8JYC - chains A and C of the 4 polymer chains in the assembly; structure by X-ray diffraction, 2.29 A resolution.

[Chain A]
Molecule: Butyrophilin subfamily 2 member A1
Source organism: Homo sapiens
UniProtKB: Q7KYR7 (BT2A1_HUMAN); numbering as in UniProt (aligned over 316-527)
Chain sequence (218 residues; each row starts with the number of its first residue):
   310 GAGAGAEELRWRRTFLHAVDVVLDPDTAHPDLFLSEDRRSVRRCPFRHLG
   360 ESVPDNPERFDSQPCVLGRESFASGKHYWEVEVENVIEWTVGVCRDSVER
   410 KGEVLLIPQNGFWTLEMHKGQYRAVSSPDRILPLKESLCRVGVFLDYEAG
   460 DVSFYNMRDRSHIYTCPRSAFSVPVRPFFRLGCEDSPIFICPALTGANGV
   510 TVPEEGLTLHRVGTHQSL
Not modelled in the structure: 310-321, 522-527
Construct notes: expression tag (310-315)
Small-molecule neighbours: dimethylallyl diphosphate (DMA): Gly508, Val509, Thr510, Val511
From the paper describing this entry:
  - mutagenesis - H471G/I472A/Y473A: decreased signaling in response to zoledronate
  - mutagenesis - R449A/R469A: decreased binding to Butyrophilin subfamily 2 member A1 (chain A)
  - mutagenesis - R449A/R469A: abolished signaling in response to zoledronate
  - mutagenesis - D455G/E457R: decreased signaling in response to HMBPP

[Chain C]
Molecule: Butyrophilin subfamily 3 member A1
Source organism: Homo sapiens
UniProtKB: O00481 (BT3A1_HUMAN); residues 298-483 here correspond to UniProt positions 328-513 (UniProt number = residue number + 30)
Chain sequence (196 residues; each row starts with the number of its first residue):
   296 MGAYNEWKKALFKPADVILDPKTANPILLVSEDQRSVQRAKEPQDLPDNP
   346 ERFNWHYCVLGCESFISGRHYWEVEVGDRKEWHIGVCSKNVQRKGWVKMT
   396 PENGFWTMGLTDGNKYRTLTEPRTNLKLPKPPKKVGVFLDYETGDISFYN
   446 AVDGSHIHTFLDVSFSEALYPVFRILTLEPTALTICPALEHHHHHH
Not modelled in the structure: 296-300, 485-491
Construct notes: expression tag (296-297, 484-491)
Small-molecule neighbours: dimethylallyl diphosphate (DMA): Trp350, His351, Tyr352, Trp391, Arg412, Leu414, Arg418, Arg469, Leu471

[How chain A and chain C interact]
Contacting residue pairs (10):
  Arg378(A) - Glu337(C)  salt bridge
  Gly508(A) - Tyr352(C)
  Gly508(A) - Leu471(C)
  Thr510(A) - Arg412(C)
  Thr510(A) - Arg469(C)
  Thr510(A) - Leu471(C)
  Glu513(A) - Lys393(C)  salt bridge
  Glu513(A) - Thr415(C)
  Glu513(A) - Pro417(C)
  Glu513(A) - Arg418(C)  hydrogen bond (side chain-backbone)
Other interface residues (no listed pair), chain A (7 interface residues in all): Glu345, Asn507, Val509
Other interface residues (no listed pair), chain C (12 interface residues in all): Lys336, Thr406, Glu416

[Overview]
7 residues of chain A face 12 of chain C across their interface; the contacts include 1 hydrogen bond and 2
salt bridges. Among the polar pairs are Arg378(A)-Glu337(C), Glu513(A)-Lys393(C) and Glu513(A)-Arg418(C). The
paper reports that H471G/I472A/Y473A of chain A reduce signaling in response to zoledronate; R449A/R469A of
chain A reduce binding to Butyrophilin subfamily 2 member A1 (chain A).
Chain A is Butyrophilin subfamily 2 member A1 and chain C is Butyrophilin subfamily 3 member A1, both from
Homo sapiens; the structure, Crystal Structure of Intracellular B30.2 Domain of BTN3A1 and BTN2A1 in Complex
with DMAPP, was determined by X-ray diffraction, deposited together with 8JYE.
